7UO4 - chains A and B of the 6 polymer chains in the assembly; structure by electron microscopy, 3.38 A resolution.

Chain A:
Molecule: RNA-directed RNA polymerase
From: Severe acute respiratory syndrome coronavirus 2
Notes: EC 2.7.7.48
UniProtKB: P0DTD1 (R1AB_SARS2); residues 1-932 here correspond to UniProt positions 4393-5324 (UniProt number = residue number + 4392)
Amino-acid sequence (932 residues; numbered 1 to 932; the number before each row is that of its first residue):
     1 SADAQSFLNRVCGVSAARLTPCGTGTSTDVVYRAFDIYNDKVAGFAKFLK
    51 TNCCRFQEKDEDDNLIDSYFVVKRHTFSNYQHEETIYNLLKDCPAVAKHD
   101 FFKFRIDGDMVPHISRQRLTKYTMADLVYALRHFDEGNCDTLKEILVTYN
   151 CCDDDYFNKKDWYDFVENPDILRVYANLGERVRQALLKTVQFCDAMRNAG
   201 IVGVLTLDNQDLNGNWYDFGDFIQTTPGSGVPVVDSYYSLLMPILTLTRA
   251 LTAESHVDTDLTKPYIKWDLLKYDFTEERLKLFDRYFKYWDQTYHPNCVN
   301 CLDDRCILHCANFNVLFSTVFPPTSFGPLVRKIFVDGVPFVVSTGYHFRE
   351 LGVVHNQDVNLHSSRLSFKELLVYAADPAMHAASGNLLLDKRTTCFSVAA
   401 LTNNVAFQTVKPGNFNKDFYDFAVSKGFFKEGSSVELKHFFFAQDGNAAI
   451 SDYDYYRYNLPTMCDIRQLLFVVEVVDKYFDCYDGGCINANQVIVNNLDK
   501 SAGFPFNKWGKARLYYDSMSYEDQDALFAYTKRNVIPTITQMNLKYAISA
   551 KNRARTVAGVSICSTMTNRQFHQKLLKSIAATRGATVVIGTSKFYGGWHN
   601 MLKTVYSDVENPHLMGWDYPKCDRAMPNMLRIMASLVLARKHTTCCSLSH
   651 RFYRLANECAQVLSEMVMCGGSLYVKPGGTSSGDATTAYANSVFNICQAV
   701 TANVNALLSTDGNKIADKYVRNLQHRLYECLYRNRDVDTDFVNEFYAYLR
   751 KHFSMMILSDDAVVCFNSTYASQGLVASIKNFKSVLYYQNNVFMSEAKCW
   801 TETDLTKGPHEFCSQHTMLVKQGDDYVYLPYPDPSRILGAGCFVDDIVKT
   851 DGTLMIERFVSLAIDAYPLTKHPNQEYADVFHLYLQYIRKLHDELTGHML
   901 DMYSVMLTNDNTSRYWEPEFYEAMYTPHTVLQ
Not modelled in the structure: 1-2, 930-932
Metal / ion sites: Zn2+ site 1: His295, Cys301, Cys306, Cys310; Zn2+ site 2: Cys487, His642, Cys645, Cys646; Mg2+: Asp618, Tyr619, Asp760 (together with Remdesivir triphosphate)
Residues lining bound ligands: Remdesivir triphosphate (NWX; [[(2R,3S,4R,5R)-5-(4-azanylpyrrolo[2,1-f][1,2,4]triazin-7-yl)-5-cyano-3,4-bis(oxidanyl)oxolan-2-yl]methoxy-oxidanyl-phosphoryl] phosphono hydrogen phosphate): Lys545, Lys551, Arg553, Arg555, Val557, Asp618, Tyr619, Pro620, Lys621, Cys622, Asp623, Ser682, Thr687, Ala688, Asn691, Ser759, Asp760, Lys798
Swiss-Prot annotation at these positions:
  - region: Lys545 to Arg555 (Interaction with RMP Remdesivir), Thr582 to Pro620 (RdRp Palm N-ter)
  - active site: Ser759, Asp760, Asp761
  - binding site (Mn(2+)): Asn209, Asp218
  - binding site (Zn(2+)): His295, Cys301, Cys306, Cys310, Cys487, His642, Cys645, Cys646
  - site: Gln932 (Cleavage)
From the paper describing this entry:
  - binding site for Remdesivir triphosphate: Lys551, Arg555, Thr687, Asn691, Ser759
  - specificity-determining residues: Ser759
  - mutagenesis - S759A: decreased catalytic activity on RDV-TP
  - mutagenesis - T687A, N691A: decreased catalytic activity on ATP or RDV-TP
  - conformationally variable residues (side-chain flip): Arg555

Chain B:
Molecule: Non-structural protein 8
From: Severe acute respiratory syndrome coronavirus 2
UniProtKB: P0DTD1 (R1AB_SARS2); residues 1-198 here correspond to UniProt positions 3943-4140 (UniProt number = residue number + 3942)
Amino-acid sequence (198 residues; each row starts with the number of its first residue):
     1 AIASEFSSLPSYAAFATAQEAYEQAVANGDSEVVLKKLKKSLNVAKSEFD
    51 RDAAMQRKLEKMADQAMTQMYKQARSEDKRAKVTSAMQTMLFTMLRKLDN
   101 DALNNIINNARDGCVPLNIIPLTTAAKLMVVIPDYNTYKNTCDGTTFTYA
   151 SALWEIQQVVDADSKIVQLSEISMDNSPNLAWPLIVTALRANSAVKLQ
Not modelled in the structure: 1-5, 193-198
Swiss-Prot annotation at these positions:
  - site: Gln198 (Cleavage)

Interface between chain A and chain B:
Residue-residue contacts (101):
  Asp269(A) - Arg111(B)  salt bridge
  Leu270(A) - Ile119(B)
  Leu270(A) - Thr123(B)
  Leu271(A) - Ile106(B)
  Leu271(A) - Asn109(B)
  Leu271(A) - Arg111(B)
  Leu271(A) - Val115(B)  hydrophobic
  Leu271(A) - Pro116(B)
  Leu271(A) - Ile119(B)  hydrophobic
  Lys272(A) - Arg111(B)
  Tyr273(A) - Asp112(B)  hydrogen bond
  Tyr273(A) - Cys114(B)
  Tyr273(A) - Pro116(B)  hydrophobic
  Pro323(A) - Asn118(B)
  Thr324(A) - Pro116(B)
  Thr324(A) - Asn118(B)
  Thr324(A) - Ile119(B)
  Ser325(A) - Pro116(B)
  Phe326(A) - Asn118(B)
  Pro328(A) - Pro116(B)
  Pro328(A) - Leu117(B)  hydrogen bond (backbone-backbone)
  Leu329(A) - Val115(B)
  Val330(A) - Gly113(B)
  Val330(A) - Cys114(B)
  Val330(A) - Val115(B)  hydrogen bond (backbone-backbone)
  Val330(A) - Leu117(B)  hydrophobic
  Val330(A) - Ile120(B)  hydrophobic
  Arg331(A) - Asp112(B)
  Arg331(A) - Cys114(B)  hydrogen bond
  Lys332(A) - Ile107(B)
  Val338(A) - Leu95(B)  hydrophobic
  Pro339(A) - Leu95(B)
  Phe340(A) - Leu91(B)  hydrophobic
  Phe340(A) - Leu95(B)  hydrophobic
  Thr344(A) - Cys114(B)
  Arg365(A) - Gln88(B)
  Phe368(A) - Arg80(B)
  Phe368(A) - Val83(B)  hydrophobic
  Phe368(A) - Thr84(B)
  Leu371(A) - Thr84(B)
  Leu371(A) - Met87(B)  hydrophobic
  Leu371(A) - Leu91(B)  hydrophobic
  Pro378(A) - Leu117(B)
  Ala379(A) - Leu117(B)  hydrophobic
  Met380(A) - Leu95(B)  hydrophobic
  His381(A) - Met90(B)
  His381(A) - Met94(B)  hydrogen bond
  Ala382(A) - Leu117(B)  hydrophobic
  Ala382(A) - Pro121(B)
  Ala383(A) - Ile120(B)  hydrophobic
  Ser384(A) - Met94(B)  hydrogen bond (side chain-backbone)
  Ser384(A) - Lys97(B)
  Gly385(A) - Ala125(B)
  Asn386(A) - Lys127(B)
  Asn386(A) - Met129(B)
  Leu387(A) - Pro121(B)
  Leu387(A) - Leu122(B)  hydrophobic
  Leu387(A) - Ala125(B)
  Leu387(A) - Lys127(B)  hydrogen bond (backbone-backbone)
  Leu387(A) - Leu128(B)
  Leu387(A) - Met129(B)  hydrogen bond (backbone-backbone)
  Leu387(A) - Tyr149(B)  hydrophobic
  Leu387(A) - Trp154(B)  hydrophobic
  Leu388(A) - Leu128(B)
  Leu388(A) - Met129(B)
  Leu389(A) - Leu128(B)
  Leu389(A) - Met129(B)
  Leu389(A) - Val130(B)
  Leu389(A) - Val131(B)  hydrogen bond (backbone-backbone)
  Leu389(A) - Tyr149(B)  hydrophobic
  Asp390(A) - Val131(B)
  Lys391(A) - Val131(B)  hydrogen bond (backbone-backbone)
  Lys391(A) - Pro133(B)
  Lys391(A) - Thr137(B)
  Lys391(A) - Thr141(B)
  Arg392(A) - Val131(B)
  Phe396(A) - Asn118(B)
  Val398(A) - Pro121(B)
  Ala400(A) - Met129(B)  hydrophobic
  Asn403(A) - Lys127(B)
  Asn403(A) - Met129(B)
  Asn404(A) - Met129(B)
  Val405(A) - Val131(B)  hydrophobic
  Val405(A) - Ile185(B)  hydrophobic
  Phe407(A) - Ala162(B)
  Phe407(A) - Pro183(B)  hydrophobic
  Phe407(A) - Ile185(B)  hydrophobic
  Trp509(A) - Lys82(B)
  Trp509(A) - Val83(B)  hydrophobic
  Trp509(A) - Ala86(B)
  Trp509(A) - Met87(B)  hydrophobic
  Trp509(A) - Met90(B)  hydrophobic
  Leu514(A) - Lys79(B)
  Leu514(A) - Val83(B)  hydrophobic
  Tyr515(A) - Val83(B)  hydrophobic
  Asp517(A) - Ser76(B)  hydrogen bond (backbone-side chain)
  Ser518(A) - Ser76(B)
  Ser518(A) - Arg80(B)  hydrogen bond (backbone-side chain)
  Asp523(A) - Arg80(B)  salt bridge
  Met666(A) - Leu117(B)  hydrophobic
  Met666(A) - Asn118(B)
Other interface residues (no listed pair), chain A (63 interface residues in all): Gly327, Val341, His355, Leu372, Tyr374, Ala375, Thr402, Asn447, Pro505, Phe506, Lys508, Met519, Val675
Other interface residues (no listed pair), chain B (49 interface residues in all): Phe92, Leu98, Leu103, Asn104, Ala110

Overview:
The interface between chain A and chain B involves 63 residues on one side and 49 on the other; the contacts
include 12 hydrogen bonds and 2 salt bridges. Polar contacts include Asp269(A)-Arg111(B), Asp523(A)-Arg80(B)
and Tyr273(A)-Asp112(B). The paper reports a binding site for Remdesivir triphosphate at Lys551(A), Arg555(A)
and Thr687(A) among others; T687A and N691A of chain A reduce catalytic activity on ATP or RDV-TP.
Here chain A is RNA-directed RNA polymerase and chain B is Non-structural protein 8, both from Severe acute
respiratory syndrome coronavirus 2. Entry 7UO4 (SARS-CoV-2 replication-transcription complex bound to
Remdesivir triphosphate, in a pre-catalytic state) was determined by electron microscopy together with 7UO7,
7UO9 and 7UOE from the same study.
